Entry 2DXP (X-ray diffraction, 2.10 A resolution); this record covers chains A and B.

# Chain A
Protein: Sulfolobus solfataricus protein tyrosine phosphatase
Source organism: Sulfolobus solfataricus
Notes: EC 3.1.3.48
UniProt: Q97VZ7 (Q97VZ7_SULSO); residues 1-161 here = UniProt positions 1-161
Amino-acid sequence (161 residues; each row starts with the number of its first residue):
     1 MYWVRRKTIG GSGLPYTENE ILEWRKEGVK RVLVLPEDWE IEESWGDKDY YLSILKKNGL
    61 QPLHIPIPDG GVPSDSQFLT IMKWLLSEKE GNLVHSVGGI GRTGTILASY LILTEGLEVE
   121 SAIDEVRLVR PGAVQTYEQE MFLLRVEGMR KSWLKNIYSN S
Unresolved in the structure: 159-161
Differences from the reference sequence: engineered mutation S96 (Cys in Q97VZ7)

# Chain B
Protein: A(ptr)r
Amino-acid sequence (3 residues; numbered 170 to 172; the number before each row is that of its first residue):
   170 AYR
Modified / non-standard residues: Y171 (o-phosphotyrosine; PTR)

# Interface between chain A and chain B
Residue-residue contacts (10):
  D69(A) with Y171(B)
  S96(A) with Y171(B)
  V97(A) with Y171(B)
  G98(A) with Y171(B)
  G99(A) with Y171(B)
  I100(A) with Y171(B)
  G101(A) with Y171(B)
  R102(A) with Y171(B)
  Q135(A) with A170(B), hydrogen bond (side chain-backbone); Y171(B)
Interface residues without a listed pair, chain A (10 interface residues in all): T103

# In short
The interface between chain A and chain B involves 10 residues on one side and 2 on the other; the contacts
include 1 hydrogen bond. The hydrogen-bonded pair is Q135(A)-A170(B).
Chain A is Sulfolobus solfataricus protein tyrosine phosphatase (Sulfolobus solfataricus) and chain B is
A(ptr)r; the structure, Crystal structure of the complex of the archaeal sulfolobus PTP-fold phosphatase with
phosphopeptides A-(p)Y-R, was determined by X-ray diffraction (same publication as 2I6I, 2I6J, 2I6M, 2I6O and
2I6P).
